4J0E - chains A and B; structure by X-ray diffraction, 1.60 A resolution.

Chain A (and B):
Protein: Probable 3-hydroxyacyl-CoA dehydrogenase F54C8.1
Source organism: Caenorhabditis elegans
Notes: EC 1.1.1.35; chain B of this document is another copy of the same molecule, construct and numbering; everything in this record applies to it too
UniProtKB: P34439 (HCDH1_CAEEL); numbering as in UniProt (aligned over 1-298)
Amino-acid sequence (320 residues; row label = number of the first residue in the row; numbers below 1 keep their minus sign (Met-2 is residue -2)):
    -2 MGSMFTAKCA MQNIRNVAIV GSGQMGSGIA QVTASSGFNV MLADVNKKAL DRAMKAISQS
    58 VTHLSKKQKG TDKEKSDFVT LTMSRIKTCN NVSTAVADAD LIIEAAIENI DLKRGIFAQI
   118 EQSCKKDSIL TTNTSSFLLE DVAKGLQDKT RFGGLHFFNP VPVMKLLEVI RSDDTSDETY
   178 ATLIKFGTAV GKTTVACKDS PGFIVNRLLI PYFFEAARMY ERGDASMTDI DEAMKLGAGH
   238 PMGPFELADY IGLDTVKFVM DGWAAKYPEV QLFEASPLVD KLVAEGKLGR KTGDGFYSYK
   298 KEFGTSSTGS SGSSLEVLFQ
Not modelled in the structure: -2 to 0, 297-317 (chain B: -2 to 0, 61-73, 297-317)
Differences from the reference sequence: expression tag (-2 to 0, 299-317)
Curated features (UniProtKB/Swiss-Prot):
  - site: His153 (Important for catalytic activity)

Chain A / chain B interface:
Pairs across the interface (68; chain A residue first):
  Met161(A) - Leu233(B)
  Lys162(A) - Leu233(B)
  Leu163(A) - Ala230(B)
  Leu163(A) - Gly234(B)
  Thr190(A) - Leu233(B)
  Val192(A) - Asp226(B)
  Ala193(A) - Asp221(B)
  Ala193(A) - Ala222(B)
  Ala193(A) - Asp226(B)  hydrogen bond (backbone-side chain)
  Cys194(A) - Asp221(B)
  Lys195(A) - Arg219(B)  hydrogen bond (side chain-backbone)
  Lys195(A) - Gly220(B)
  Lys195(A) - Asp221(B)  salt bridge
  Ser197(A) - Asp221(B)
  Phe200(A) - Met216(B)
  Ile201(A) - Met216(B)
  Ile201(A) - Ala222(B)  hydrophobic
  Ile201(A) - Ala230(B)  hydrophobic
  Val202(A) - Ala230(B)
  Arg204(A) - Met216(B)
  Arg204(A) - Arg219(B)
  Leu205(A) - Glu212(B)
  Leu205(A) - Ala213(B)
  Leu205(A) - Met216(B)  hydrophobic
  Leu205(A) - Ile227(B)  hydrophobic
  Leu205(A) - Met231(B)  hydrophobic
  Leu206(A) - Met231(B)  hydrophobic
  Leu206(A) - Ala235(B)  hydrophobic
  Tyr209(A) - Leu205(B)  hydrophobic
  Glu212(A) - Leu205(B)
  Glu212(A) - Leu269(B)
  Ala213(A) - Leu205(B)
  Met216(A) - Phe200(B)
  Met216(A) - Ile201(B)
  Met216(A) - Arg204(B)
  Met216(A) - Leu205(B)  hydrophobic
  Arg219(A) - Arg204(B)
  Gly220(A) - Lys195(B)
  Asp221(A) - Cys194(B)
  Asp221(A) - Lys195(B)  hydrogen bond (backbone-backbone)
  Asp221(A) - Ser197(B)
  Ala222(A) - Ala193(B)
  Ala222(A) - Ile201(B)  hydrophobic
  Asp226(A) - Val192(B)
  Asp226(A) - Ala193(B)  hydrogen bond (side chain-backbone)
  Ile227(A) - Leu205(B)  hydrophobic
  Glu229(A) - Thr190(B)
  Ala230(A) - Leu163(B)
  Ala230(A) - Ile201(B)  hydrophobic
  Ala230(A) - Val202(B)  hydrophobic
  Met231(A) - Ile201(B)  hydrophobic
  Met231(A) - Val202(B)  hydrophobic
  Met231(A) - Leu205(B)  hydrophobic
  Leu233(A) - Lys162(B)
  Leu233(A) - Leu163(B)
  Leu233(A) - Thr190(B)
  Ala235(A) - Leu206(B)  hydrophobic
  Ala235(A) - Pro238(B)
  Gly236(A) - Pro238(B)
  His237(A) - His237(B)
  Pro238(A) - Ala235(B)
  Pro238(A) - Gly236(B)
  Glu266(A) - Gln268(B)  hydrogen bond (backbone-side chain)
  Val267(A) - Gln268(B)
  Gln268(A) - Glu266(B)  hydrogen bond (side chain-backbone)
  Gln268(A) - Val267(B)
  Gln268(A) - Gln268(B)  hydrogen bond (side chain-backbone)
  Leu269(A) - Glu212(B)
Also at the interface, not in a pair above, chain A (39 interface residues in all): Thr191, Gly234
Also at the interface, not in a pair above, chain B (39 interface residues in all): Met161, Thr191, Tyr209, Glu229

Overview:
The chain A/chain B interface involves 39 residues from each chain; the contacts include 7 hydrogen bonds and
1 salt bridge. Among the polar pairs are Lys195(A)-Asp221(B), Ala193(A)-Asp226(B) and Lys195(A)-Arg219(B).
Both chains are Probable 3-hydroxyacyl-CoA dehydrogenase F54C8.1 (Caenorhabditis elegans). Entry 4J0E (Crystal
structure of 3-hydroxyacyl-CoA dehydrogenase from Caenorhadbitis elegans in P1 space group) was determined by
X-ray diffraction (same publication as 4J0F).
